PDB entry 7VAJ | electron microscopy, 3.10 A resolution | chains B and E of the 12 polymer chains in the assembly

Chain B:
Protein: V-type ATP synthase alpha chain
From: Thermus thermophilus HB8
Notes: EC 7.1.2.2
Reference sequence: Q56403 (VATA_THET8); residues 1-578 here = UniProt positions 1-578
Chain sequence (578 residues; numbered 1 to 578; the number before each row is that of its first residue):
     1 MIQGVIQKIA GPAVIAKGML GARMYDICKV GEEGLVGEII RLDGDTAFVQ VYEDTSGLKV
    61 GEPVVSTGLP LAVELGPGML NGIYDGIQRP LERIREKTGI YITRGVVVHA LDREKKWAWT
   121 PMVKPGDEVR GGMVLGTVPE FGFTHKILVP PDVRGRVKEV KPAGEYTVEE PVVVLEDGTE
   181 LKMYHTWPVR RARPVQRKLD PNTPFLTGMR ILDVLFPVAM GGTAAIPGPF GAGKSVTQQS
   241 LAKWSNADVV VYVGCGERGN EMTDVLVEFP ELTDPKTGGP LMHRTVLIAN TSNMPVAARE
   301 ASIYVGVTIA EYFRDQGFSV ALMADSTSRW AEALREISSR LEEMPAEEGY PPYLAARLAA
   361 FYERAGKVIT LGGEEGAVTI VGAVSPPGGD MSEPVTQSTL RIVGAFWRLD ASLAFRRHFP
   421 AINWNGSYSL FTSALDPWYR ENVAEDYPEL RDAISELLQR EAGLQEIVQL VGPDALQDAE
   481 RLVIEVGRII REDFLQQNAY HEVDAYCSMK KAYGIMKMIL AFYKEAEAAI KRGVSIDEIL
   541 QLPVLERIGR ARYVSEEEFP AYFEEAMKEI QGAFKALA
Construct notes: conflict Ala-232 (Ser in Q56403), Ser-235 (Thr in Q56403)

Chain E:
Protein: V-type ATP synthase beta chain
From: Thermus thermophilus HB8
Reference sequence: Q56404 (VATB_THET8); residue numbers follow UniProt; this construct covers 1-478
Chain sequence (478 residues; numbered 1 to 478; the number before each row is that of its first residue):
     1 MDLLKKEYTG ITYISGPLLF VENAKDLAYG AIVDIKDGTG RVRGGQVIEV SEEYAVIQVF
    61 EETTGLDLAT TSVSLVEDVA RLGVSKEMLG RRFNGIGKPI DGLPPITPEK RLPITGLPLN
   121 PVARRKPEQF IQTGISTIDV MNTLVRGQKL PIFSGSGLPA NEIAAQIARQ ATVRPDLSGE
   181 GEKEEPFAVV FAAMGITQRE LSYFIQEFER TGALSRSVLF LNKADDPTIE RILTPRMALT
   241 VAEYLAFEHD YHVLVILTDM TNYCEALREI GAAREEIPGR RGYPGYMYTD LATIYERAGV
   301 VEGKKGSVTQ IPILSMPDDD RTHPIPDLTG YITEGQIQLS RELHRKGIYP PIDPLPSLSR
   361 LMNNGVGKGK TREDHKQVSD QLYSAYANGV DIRKLVAIIG EDALTENDRR YLQFADAFER
   421 FFINQGQQNR SIEESLQIAW ALLSMLPQGE LKRISKDHIG KYYGQKLEEI WGAPQALD
Disordered / not traced: 1-2, 471-478

Interface between chain B and chain E:
Residue-residue contacts - 37 pairs, chain B then chain E:
  Ala-22(B) with Asp-67(E)
  Arg-23(B) with Gly-65(E); Leu-66(E)
  Met-24(B) with Thr-63(E); Gly-65(E); Leu-66(E), hydrogen bond (backbone-backbone)
  Tyr-25(B) with Thr-64(E)
  Arg-41(B) with Tyr-13(E); Ile-14(E); Ser-15(E), hydrogen bond
  Leu-42(B) with Tyr-13(E); Ile-14(E), hydrogen bond (backbone-backbone); Leu-66(E); Asp-67(E)
  Asp-43(B) with Thr-12(E); Tyr-13(E)
  Gly-44(B) with Thr-12(E), hydrogen bond (backbone-backbone); Leu-68(E)
  Asp-200(B) with Ser-202(E), hydrogen bond
  Pro-201(B) with Ser-202(E)
  Ala-346(B) with Arg-268(E); Arg-281(E)
  Glu-347(B) with Arg-268(E), salt bridge; Arg-281(E)
  Tyr-353(B) with Glu-269(E)
  Ala-355(B) with Glu-265(E)
  Ala-359(B) with Ala-224(E)
  Ala-360(B) with Ala-224(E)
  Glu-363(B) with Thr-197(E); Gln-198(E); Ala-224(E)
  Ser-392(B) with Asp-318(E), hydrogen bond
  Arg-401(B) with Glu-265(E), salt bridge; Ser-315(E)
  Ile-402(B) with Arg-199(E)
  Asn-425(B) with Arg-345(E)
  Phe-431(B) with Arg-199(E)
Also at the interface, not in a pair above, chain B (34 interface residues in all): Leu-20, Gly-21, Lys-198, Leu-199, Pro-352, Ala-356, Gln-397, Leu-400, Val-403, Gly-404, Tyr-428, Leu-430
Also at the interface, not in a pair above, chain E (30 interface residues in all): Thr-39, Ala-69, Ser-156, Gly-157, Thr-228, Thr-261, Ala-272, His-323

Overview:
34 residues of chain B and 30 residues of chain E are in contact, with 6 hydrogen bonds and 2 salt bridges.
Among the polar pairs are Glu-347(B)/Arg-268(E), Arg-401(B)/Glu-265(E) and Arg-41(B)/Ser-15(E).
Here chain B is V-type ATP synthase alpha chain and chain E is V-type ATP synthase beta chain, both from
Thermus thermophilus HB8. Entry 7VAJ (Nucleotide-free V1EG domain of V/A-ATPase from Thermus thermophilus,
state1-2) was determined by electron microscopy, deposited together with 7VAI, 7VAK, 7VAL, 7VAM, 7VAN, 7VAO
and 11 further entries.
